4RT4 - chains A and E of the 5 polymer chains in the assembly; structure by X-ray diffraction, 2.00 A resolution.

== Chain A ==
Protein: Protein dpy-30 homolog
From: Homo sapiens
Notes: fragment: C terminal domain
Reference sequence: Q9C005 (DPY30_HUMAN); numbering as in UniProt (aligned over 41-99)
Sequence (66 residues; numbered 41 to 106; the number before each row is that of its first residue):
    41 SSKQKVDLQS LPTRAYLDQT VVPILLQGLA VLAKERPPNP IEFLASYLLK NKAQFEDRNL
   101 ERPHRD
Disordered / not traced: 41-46, 97-106
Construct notes: expression tag (100-106)
What the authors report for this chain:
  - self-association interface (contacts with another copy of this molecule): Asp-47 to Val-71

== Chain E ==
Protein: Peptide from COMPASS component BRE2
Reference sequence: P43132 (BRE2_YEAST); residues 475-504 here correspond to UniProt positions 476-505 (UniProt number = residue number + 1)
Sequence (30 residues; numbered 475 to 504; the number before each row is that of its first residue):
   475 NTLDTLYKEQ IAEDIVWDII DELEQIALQQ
Disordered / not traced: 475-479, 501-504

== Chain A / chain E interface ==
Contacting residue pairs (17; chain A residue first):
  Arg-54(A) with Trp-491(E); Ile-494(E); Asp-495(E)
  Leu-57(A) with Ile-494(E), hydrophobic
  Asp-58(A) with Ile-494(E)
  Val-62(A) with Val-490(E), hydrophobic; Ile-494(E), hydrophobic
  Leu-66(A) with Glu-483(E); Ala-486(E); Glu-487(E); Val-490(E), hydrophobic
  Gln-67(A) with Glu-483(E), hydrogen bond
  Leu-69(A) with Ala-486(E), hydrophobic
  Ala-70(A) with Lys-482(E); Glu-483(E)
  Ala-73(A) with Lys-482(E), hydrogen bond (backbone-side chain)
  Lys-74(A) with Lys-482(E)
Interface residues without a listed pair, chain A (12 interface residues in all): Thr-53, Leu-65
Interface residues without a listed pair, chain E (9 interface residues in all): Leu-497
From the paper, about this interface:
  - interface residues, chain E: Trp-491(E)

== In short ==
12 residues of chain A and 9 residues of chain E are in contact; the contacts include 2 hydrogen bonds. Among
the polar pairs are Gln-67(A)/Glu-483(E) and Ala-73(A)/Lys-482(E). The paper reports the interface residue
Trp-491(E); a self-association interface involving Asp-47(A).
Here chain A is Protein dpy-30 homolog (Homo sapiens) and chain E is Peptide from COMPASS component BRE2.
Entry 4RT4 (Crystal structure of Dpy30 complexed with Bre2) was determined by X-ray diffraction (same
publication as 4RTA).
